4HU6 - chains A and B; structure by X-ray diffraction, 2.30 A resolution.

[Chain A (and B)]
Protein: General control protein GCN4
Notes: chain B of this document is another copy of the same molecule, construct and numbering; everything in this record applies to it too
Reference sequence: P03069 (GCN4_YEAST); residues 1-33 here correspond to UniProt positions 249-281 (UniProt number = residue number + 248)
Chain sequence (35 residues; row label = number of the first residue in the row; numbering starts at 0):
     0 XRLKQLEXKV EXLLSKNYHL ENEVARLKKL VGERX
Disordered / not traced: 33-34 (chain B: 32-34)
Sequence notes: expression tag (0, 34); engineered mutation Leu-2 (Met250 in P03069), UU5_7 (Asp255 in P03069), 19W_11 (Glu259 in P03069)
Modified positions: ACE (acetyl group) at position 0, UU5 ((2S)-2-amino-4-[(oxoacetyl)amino]butanoic acid) at position 7, 19W (5-(aminooxy)-L-norvaline) at position 11, NH2 (amino group) at position 34; Leu-2 (norleucine; NLE)
Glycans and other covalent adducts: covalent link UU5_7/19W_11
Curated features (UniProtKB/Swiss-Prot):
  - region: Leu-5 to Leu-26 (Leucine-zipper)

[How chain A and chain B interact]
Pairs across the interface - 42 pairs, chain A then chain B:
  Arg-1(A) with Leu-2(B); Glu-6(B), salt bridge
  Leu-2(A) with Arg-1(B); Leu-2(B); Leu-5(B)
  Leu-5(A) with Leu-2(B); Glu-6(B); Val-9(B)
  Glu-6(A) with Arg-1(B), salt bridge; Leu-5(B)
  Lys-8(A) with Val-9(B)
  Val-9(A) with Lys-8(B); Val-9(B), hydrophobic; Leu-12(B)
  Leu-12(A) with Val-9(B); Leu-12(B), hydrophobic; Leu-13(B); Asn-16(B), hydrogen bond (backbone-side chain)
  Leu-13(A) with Leu-12(B)
  Lys-15(A) with Asn-16(B)
  Asn-16(A) with Leu-12(B), hydrogen bond (side chain-backbone); Lys-15(B); Asn-16(B), hydrogen bond; Leu-19(B)
  Leu-19(A) with Asn-16(B); Leu-19(B), hydrophobic; Glu-20(B)
  Glu-20(A) with Leu-19(B)
  Glu-22(A) with Val-23(B)
  Val-23(A) with Leu-19(B); Glu-22(B); Val-23(B), hydrophobic; Leu-26(B)
  Leu-26(A) with Val-23(B); Leu-26(B), hydrophobic; Lys-27(B)
  Lys-27(A) with Leu-26(B)
  Leu-29(A) with Val-30(B), hydrophobic
  Val-30(A) with Leu-29(B), hydrophobic; Val-30(B), hydrophobic
  Glu-32(A) with Arg-25(B), salt bridge; Leu-26(B)

[Summary]
Chain A and chain B each contribute 19 residues to their interface, with 3 hydrogen bonds and 3 salt bridges.
Polar contacts include Arg-1(A)/Glu-6(B), Glu-32(A)/Arg-25(B) and Leu-12(A)/Asn-16(B).
Both chains are General control protein GCN4. Entry 4HU6 (Oxime side-chain cross-links in the GCN4-p1 dimeric
coiled coil: Cyclic product) was determined by X-ray diffraction, deposited together with 4HU5.
